7K9L - chains B and A of the 4 polymer chains in the assembly; structure by electron microscopy, 4.90 A resolution (low resolution: residue-level contacts below are approximate; hydrogen-bond / salt-bridge calls are withheld).

# Chain B (and A)
Protein: Fructose-bisphosphate aldolase A
Organism: Oryctolagus cuniculus
Notes: EC 4.1.2.13; chain A of this document is another copy of the same molecule, construct and numbering; everything in this record applies to it too
UniProtKB: P00883 (ALDOA_RABIT); residues 1-363 here correspond to UniProt positions 2-364 (UniProt number = residue number + 1)
Sequence (363 residues; row label = number of the first residue in the row):
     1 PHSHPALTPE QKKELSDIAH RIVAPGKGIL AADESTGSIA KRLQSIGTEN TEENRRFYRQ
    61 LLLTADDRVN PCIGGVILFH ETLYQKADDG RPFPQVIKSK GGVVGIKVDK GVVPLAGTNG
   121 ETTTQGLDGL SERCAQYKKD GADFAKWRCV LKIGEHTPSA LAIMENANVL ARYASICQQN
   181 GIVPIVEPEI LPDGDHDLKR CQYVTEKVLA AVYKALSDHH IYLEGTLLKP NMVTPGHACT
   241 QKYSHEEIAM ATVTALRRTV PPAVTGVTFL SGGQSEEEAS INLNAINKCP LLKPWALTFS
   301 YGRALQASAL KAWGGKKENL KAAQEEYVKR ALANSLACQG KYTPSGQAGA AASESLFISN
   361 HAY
Disordered / not traced: 1, 345-363
Swiss-Prot annotation at these positions:
  - active site: Glu187 (Proton acceptor), Lys229 (Schiff-base intermediate with dihydroxyacetone-P)
  - binding site (beta-D-fructose 1,6-bisphosphate): Arg42, Ser271 to Gly273, Ser300, Arg303
  - site: Cys72 (Essential for substrate cleavage), Lys107 (Essential for substrate cleavage), Lys146 (Alkylation inactivates the enzyme), His361 (Alkylation inactivates the enzyme), Tyr363 (Necessary for preference for fructose 1,6-bisphosphate over fructose 1-phosphate)
  - modified residue: Thr8 (Phosphothreonine), Ser35 (Phosphoserine), Ser38 (Phosphoserine), Lys41 (N6-acetyllysine), Ser45 (Phosphoserine), Lys98 (N6-(2-hydroxyisobutyryl)lysine), Lys107 (N6-acetyllysine), Lys110 (N6-acetyllysine), Ser131 (Phosphoserine), Lys146 (N6-(2-hydroxyisobutyryl)lysine), Ser271 (Phosphoserine), Lys311 (N6-malonyllysine), Lys329 (N6-acetyllysine), Asn360 (Deamidated asparagine)
  - cross-link: Lys41 (Glycyl lysine isopeptide (Lys-Gly) (interchain with G-Cter in SUMO1))

# Chain B / chain A interface
Residue-residue contacts (25):
  His2(B) - Arg200(A)
  Arg200(B) - His2(A)
  Tyr203(B) - His2(A)
  Tyr203(B) - His220(A)
  Ala210(B) - Ser217(A)
  Lys214(B) - Lys214(A)
  Ser217(B) - Ala210(A)
  His220(B) - Tyr203(A)
  Tyr222(B) - Arg258(A)
  Arg257(B) - Pro261(A)
  Arg257(B) - Pro262(A)
  Arg257(B) - Ala263(A)
  Arg258(B) - Tyr222(A)
  Arg258(B) - Pro261(A)
  Arg258(B) - Ala263(A)
  Thr259(B) - Pro261(A)
  Val260(B) - Pro262(A)
  Pro261(B) - Arg257(A)
  Pro261(B) - Arg258(A)
  Pro261(B) - Thr259(A)
  Pro262(B) - Arg257(A)
  Pro262(B) - Val260(A)
  Ala263(B) - Arg257(A)
  Ala263(B) - Arg258(A)
  Pro294(B) - Pro294(A)
Other interface residues (no listed pair), chain B (21 interface residues in all): Ser3, Ala211, Leu223, Glu224, Trp295
Other interface residues (no listed pair), chain A (22 interface residues in all): Ser3, Lys12, Ala211, Leu223, Glu224, Trp295

# Overview
Chain B and chain A form an interface of 21 and 22 residues respectively. UniProt lists active-site residues
Glu187(B) and Lys229(B) and 6 beta-D-fructose 1,6-bisphosphate-binding residues on chain B.
Chain B and chain A are both Fructose-bisphosphate aldolase A (Oryctolagus cuniculus); the structure,
Aldolase, rabbit muscle (no beam-tilt refinement), was determined by electron microscopy together with 7K9X,
7KA2, 7KA3 and 7KA4 from the same study.
